PDB entry 5HTO | X-ray diffraction, 1.90 A resolution | chains A and D of the 6 polymer chains in the assembly

[Chain A (and D)]
Molecule: L-lactate dehydrogenase
Source organism: Plasmodium vivax
Notes: EC 1.1.1.27; chain D of this document is another copy of the same molecule, construct and numbering; everything in this record applies to it too
Reference sequence: Q4PRK9 (Q4PRK9_PLAVI); residues 1-316 here = UniProt positions 1-316
Sequence (346 residues; numbered -29 to 316; the number before each row is that of its first residue; numbers below 1 keep their minus sign (Met-29 is residue -29)):
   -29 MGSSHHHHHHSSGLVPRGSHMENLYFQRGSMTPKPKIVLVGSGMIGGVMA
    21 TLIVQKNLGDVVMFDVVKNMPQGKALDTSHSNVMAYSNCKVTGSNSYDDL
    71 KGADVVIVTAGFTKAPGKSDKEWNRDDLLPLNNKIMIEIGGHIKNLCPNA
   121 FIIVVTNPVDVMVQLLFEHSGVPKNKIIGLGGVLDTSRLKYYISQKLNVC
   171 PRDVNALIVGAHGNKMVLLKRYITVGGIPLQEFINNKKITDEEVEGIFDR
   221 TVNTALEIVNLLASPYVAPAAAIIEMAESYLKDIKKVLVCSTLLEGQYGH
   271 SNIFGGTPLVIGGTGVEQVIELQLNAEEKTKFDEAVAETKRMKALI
Not modelled in the structure: -29 to 3, 87-97 (chain D: -29 to 3, 87-95)
Sequence notes: expression tag (-29 to 0)

[Interface between chain A and chain D]
Pairs across the interface (12):
  Lys4(A) with Lys252(D); Asp253(D)
  Tyr56(A) with Arg172(D), hydrogen bond; Lys256(D)
  Asn58(A) with Ile254(D), hydrogen bond (side chain-backbone); Lys255(D)
  Arg172(A) with Tyr56(D), hydrogen bond
  Lys252(A) with Lys4(D)
  Asp253(A) with Lys4(D), salt bridge
  Ile254(A) with Asn58(D), hydrogen bond (backbone-side chain)
  Lys255(A) with Lys60(D)
  Lys256(A) with Tyr56(D)
Also at the interface, not in a pair above, chain A (10 interface residues in all): Asn27
Also at the interface, not in a pair above, chain D (11 interface residues in all): Asn27

[Overview]
10 residues of chain A face 11 of chain D across their interface; the contacts include 4 hydrogen bonds and 1
salt bridge. Polar pairs include Asp253(A)-Lys4(D), Tyr56(A)-Arg172(D) and Asn58(A)-Ile254(D).
Both chains are L-lactate dehydrogenase (Plasmodium vivax). Entry 5HTO (Crystal structure of Plasmodium Vivax
LDH in complex with a DNA aptamer called pL1 (tetrameric LDH ...) was determined by X-ray diffraction,
deposited together with 5HRU and 5HS4.
